4O4Y - chains L and A of the 3 polymer chains in the assembly; structure by X-ray diffraction, 1.85 A resolution.

[Chain L]
Protein: 2095-2 light chain
Organism: Oryctolagus cuniculus, Homo sapiens
Amino-acid sequence (220 residues; each row starts with the number of its first residue; note: 80 numbers in that range are skipped by the numbering (no residue carries them; nothing is unmodelled there)):
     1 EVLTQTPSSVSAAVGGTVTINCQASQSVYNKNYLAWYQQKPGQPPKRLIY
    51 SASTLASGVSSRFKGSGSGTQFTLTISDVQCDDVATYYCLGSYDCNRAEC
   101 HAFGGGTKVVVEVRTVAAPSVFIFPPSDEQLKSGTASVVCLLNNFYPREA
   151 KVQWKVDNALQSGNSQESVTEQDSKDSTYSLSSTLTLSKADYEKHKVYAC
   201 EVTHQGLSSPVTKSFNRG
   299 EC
Disordered / not traced: 299
Disulfide bonds: Cys-22/Cys-89, Cys-81/Cys-300, Cys-95/Cys-100, Cys-140/Cys-200
Modified / non-standard residues: Glu-1 (pyroglutamic acid; PCA)

[Chain A]
Protein: IDES hinge peptide
Amino-acid sequence (14 residues; row label = number of the first residue in the row):
   223 THTSPPSPAPELLG
Disordered / not traced: 223-229

[Interface between chain L and chain A]
Contacting residue pairs (13):
  Tyr-29(L) / Pro-232(A)
  Tyr-29(L) / Leu-234(A)  hydrophobic
  Tyr-93(L) / Glu-233(A)
  Tyr-93(L) / Leu-234(A)
  Asp-94(L) / Pro-232(A)
  Asp-94(L) / Glu-233(A)  hydrogen bond (side chain-backbone)
  Asp-94(L) / Leu-234(A)
  Cys-95(L) / Glu-233(A)  hydrogen bond (backbone-backbone)
  Cys-95(L) / Leu-235(A)  hydrophobic
  Asn-96(L) / Ala-231(A)  hydrogen bond (side chain-backbone)
  Asn-96(L) / Glu-233(A)
  His-101(L) / Leu-235(A)  hydrogen bond (side chain-backbone)
  His-101(L) / Gly-236(A)
Other interface residues (no listed pair), chain L (8 interface residues in all): Tyr-33, Cys-100

[Summary]
8 residues of chain L and 6 residues of chain A are in contact; the contacts include 4 hydrogen bonds. Polar
pairs include Asp-94(L)/Glu-233(A), Asn-96(L)/Ala-231(A) and His-101(L)/Leu-235(A).
Here chain L is 2095-2 light chain (Oryctolagus cuniculus, Homo sapiens) and chain A is IDES hinge peptide.
Entry 4O4Y (Crystal structure of the anti-hinge rabbit antibody 2095-2 in complex with IDES hinge peptide) was
determined by X-ray diffraction, deposited together with 4MA3 and 4O51.
